PDB entry 6EOO | X-ray diffraction, 2.50 A resolution | chains A and C

[Chain A (and C)]
Name: Dipeptidyl peptidase 8
From: Homo sapiens
Notes: EC 3.4.14.5; chain C of this document is another copy of the same molecule, construct and numbering; everything in this record applies to it too
UniProt: Q6V1X1 (DPP8_HUMAN); residue numbers follow UniProt; this construct covers 1-898
Chain sequence (898 residues; row label = number of the first residue in the row):
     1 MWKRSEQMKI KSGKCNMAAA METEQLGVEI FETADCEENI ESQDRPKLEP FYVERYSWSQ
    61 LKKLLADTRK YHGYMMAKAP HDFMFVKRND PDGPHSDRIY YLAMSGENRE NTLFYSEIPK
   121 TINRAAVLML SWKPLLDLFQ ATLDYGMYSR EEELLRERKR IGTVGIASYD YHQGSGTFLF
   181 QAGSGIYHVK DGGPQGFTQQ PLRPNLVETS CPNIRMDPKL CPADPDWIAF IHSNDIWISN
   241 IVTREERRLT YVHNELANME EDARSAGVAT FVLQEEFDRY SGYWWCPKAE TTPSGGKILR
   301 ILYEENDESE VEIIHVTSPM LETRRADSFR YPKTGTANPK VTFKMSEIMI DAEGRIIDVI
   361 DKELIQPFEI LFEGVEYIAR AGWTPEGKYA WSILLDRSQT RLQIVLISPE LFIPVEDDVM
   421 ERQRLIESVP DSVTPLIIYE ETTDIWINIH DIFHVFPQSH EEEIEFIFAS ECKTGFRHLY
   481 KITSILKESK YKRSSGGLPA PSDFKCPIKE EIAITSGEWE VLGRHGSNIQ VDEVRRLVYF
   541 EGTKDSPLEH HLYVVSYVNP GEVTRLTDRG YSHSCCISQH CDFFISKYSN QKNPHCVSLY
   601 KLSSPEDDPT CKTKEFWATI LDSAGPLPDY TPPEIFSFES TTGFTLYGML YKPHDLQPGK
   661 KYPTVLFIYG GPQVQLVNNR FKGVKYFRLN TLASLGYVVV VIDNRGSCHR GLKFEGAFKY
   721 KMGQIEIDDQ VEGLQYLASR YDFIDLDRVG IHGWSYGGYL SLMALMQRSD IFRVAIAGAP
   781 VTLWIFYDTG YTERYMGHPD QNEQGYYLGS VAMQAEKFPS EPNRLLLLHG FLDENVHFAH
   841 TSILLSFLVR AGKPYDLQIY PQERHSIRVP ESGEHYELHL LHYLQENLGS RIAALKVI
Disordered / not traced: 1-47, 73-77, 140-164, 898 (chain C: 1-47, 73-77, 139-163, 898)
Swiss-Prot annotation at these positions:
  - active site (Charge relay system): Ser-755, Asp-833, His-865
Reported in the primary citation:
  - catalytic residues: Tyr-669 (proposed by the authors, not directly observed)

[How chain A and chain C interact]
Residue-residue contacts (76):
  Arg-55(A) with Leu-895(C); Lys-896(C), hydrogen bond (side chain-backbone)
  Trp-58(A) with Ser-820(C); Pro-822(C); Gly-852(C), hydrogen bond (side chain-backbone); Lys-853(C); Pro-854(C)
  Ser-59(A) with Ser-820(C)
  Lys-62(A) with Gly-852(C), hydrogen bond (side chain-backbone)
  Ile-313(A) with Arg-325(C)
  Ile-314(A) with Thr-323(C); Arg-324(C)
  His-315(A) with Arg-324(C), hydrogen bond (backbone-backbone); Arg-325(C); Ala-326(C), hydrogen bond (side chain-backbone)
  Glu-322(A) with Phe-786(C)
  Thr-323(A) with Ile-314(C)
  Arg-324(A) with Ile-314(C); His-315(C), hydrogen bond (backbone-backbone); Tyr-331(C); Lys-333(C); Phe-786(C); Ala-839(C)
  Arg-325(A) with Ile-313(C), hydrogen bond (side chain-backbone); His-315(C)
  Ala-326(A) with His-315(C), hydrogen bond (backbone-side chain)
  Lys-333(A) with Arg-324(C)
  Phe-786(A) with Glu-322(C); Arg-324(C)
  Ser-820(A) with Trp-58(C); Ser-59(C)
  Pro-822(A) with Trp-58(C); His-882(C)
  Phe-831(A) with Phe-831(C), hydrophobic; Phe-838(C), hydrophobic
  His-837(A) with Arg-324(C)
  Phe-838(A) with Phe-831(C), hydrophobic
  Ala-839(A) with Arg-324(C)
  Ser-842(A) with Leu-321(C); Pro-861(C)
  Ile-843(A) with Leu-321(C), hydrophobic
  Leu-845(A) with Pro-861(C), hydrophobic
  Ser-846(A) with Pro-861(C); Gln-862(C)
  Val-849(A) with Glu-871(C); Ser-872(C); His-875(C)
  Arg-850(A) with Glu-871(C)
  Gly-852(A) with Trp-58(C), hydrogen bond (backbone-side chain); Lys-62(C), hydrogen bond (backbone-side chain)
  Lys-853(A) with His-875(C), hydrogen bond (backbone-side chain)
  Pro-854(A) with Trp-58(C), hydrophobic
  Tyr-855(A) with Gln-858(C); Ile-859(C), hydrogen bond (side chain-backbone); His-875(C)
  Leu-857(A) with Leu-857(C); Ile-859(C), hydrophobic
  Gln-858(A) with Tyr-855(C)
  Ile-859(A) with Tyr-855(C), hydrogen bond (backbone-side chain); Leu-857(C), hydrophobic; Ile-859(C), hydrophobic
  Pro-861(A) with Ser-842(C); Leu-845(C), hydrophobic; Ser-846(C)
  Gln-862(A) with Ser-846(C), hydrogen bond; Arg-850(C)
  Glu-871(A) with Arg-850(C)
  Ser-872(A) with Val-849(C)
  His-875(A) with Val-849(C); Lys-853(C), hydrogen bond (side chain-backbone); Tyr-855(C)
  His-882(A) with Pro-822(C)
  Leu-895(A) with Arg-55(C); Ile-892(C)
  Lys-896(A) with Arg-55(C), hydrogen bond (backbone-side chain); Lys-896(C)
Interface residues without a listed pair, chain A (50 interface residues in all): Glu-312, Leu-321, Tyr-331, Leu-848, Ala-851, Asp-856, Leu-878, Ile-892, Val-897
Interface residues without a listed pair, chain C (49 interface residues in all): Glu-312, His-837, Ile-843, Leu-848, Ala-851, Asp-856, Leu-878

[Summary]
Chain A and chain C form an interface of 50 and 49 residues respectively, with 16 hydrogen bonds. Polar pairs
include Arg-55(A)/Lys-896(C), Trp-58(A)/Gly-852(C) and Lys-62(A)/Gly-852(C). From UniProt: 3 active-site
residues on chain A. The paper reports the catalytic residue Tyr-669(A).
Both chains are Dipeptidyl peptidase 8 (Homo sapiens). Entry 6EOO (DPP8 - Apo, space group 20) was determined
by X-ray diffraction, deposited together with 6EOP, 6EOQ, 6EOR, 6EOS and 6EOT.
